PDB entry 4HSU | X-ray diffraction, 1.99 A resolution | chains A and C of the 3 polymer chains in the assembly

Chain A:
Name: Lysine-specific histone demethylase 1B
From: Homo sapiens
Notes: EC 1.-.-.-
UniProt: Q8NB78 (KDM1B_HUMAN); numbering as in UniProt (aligned over 51-822)
Amino-acid sequence (776 residues; each row starts with the number of its first residue):
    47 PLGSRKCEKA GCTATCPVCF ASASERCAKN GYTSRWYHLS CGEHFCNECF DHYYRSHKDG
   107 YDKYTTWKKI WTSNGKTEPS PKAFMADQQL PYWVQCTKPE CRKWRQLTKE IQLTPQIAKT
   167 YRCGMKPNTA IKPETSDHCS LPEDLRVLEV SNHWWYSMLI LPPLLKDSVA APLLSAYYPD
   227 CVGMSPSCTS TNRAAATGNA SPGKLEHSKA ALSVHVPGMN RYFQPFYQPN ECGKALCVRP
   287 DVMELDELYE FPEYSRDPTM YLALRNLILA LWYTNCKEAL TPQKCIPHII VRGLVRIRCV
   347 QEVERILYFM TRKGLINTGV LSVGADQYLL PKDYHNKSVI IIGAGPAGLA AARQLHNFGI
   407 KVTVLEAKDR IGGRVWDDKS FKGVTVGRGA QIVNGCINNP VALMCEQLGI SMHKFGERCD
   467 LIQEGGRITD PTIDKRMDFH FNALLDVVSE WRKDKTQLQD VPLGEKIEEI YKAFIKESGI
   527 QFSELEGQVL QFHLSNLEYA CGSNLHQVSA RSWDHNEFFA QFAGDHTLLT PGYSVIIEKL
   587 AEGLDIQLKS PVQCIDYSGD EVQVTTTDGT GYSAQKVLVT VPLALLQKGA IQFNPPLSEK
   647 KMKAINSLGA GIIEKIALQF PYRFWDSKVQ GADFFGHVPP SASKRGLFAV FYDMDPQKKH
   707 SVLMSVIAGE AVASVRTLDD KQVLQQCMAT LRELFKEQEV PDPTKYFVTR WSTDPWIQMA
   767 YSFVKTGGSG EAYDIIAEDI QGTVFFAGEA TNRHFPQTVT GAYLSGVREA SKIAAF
Not modelled in the structure: 47-48, 173-181, 236-263
Construct notes: expression tag (47-50)
Ion coordination: Zn2+ site 1: Cys-53, Cys-58, His-84, His-90; Zn2+ site 2: Cys-65, Cys-73, Cys-92, Cys-95; Zn2+ site 3: Cys-142, Cys-147, Cys-169, Cys-185
Ligand contacts: FAD (flavin-adenine dinucleotide): Ile-388, Gly-389, Ala-390, Gly-391, Pro-392, Ala-393, Gly-394, Leu-411, Glu-412, Ala-413, Lys-414, Gly-418, Gly-419, Arg-420, Val-421, Arg-434, Gly-435, Ala-436, Gln-437, Ile-438, Asn-440, Tyr-579, Ser-596, Pro-597, Val-598, Thr-626, Val-627, Pro-628, Leu-631, Ile-637, Ile-659, Lys-661, Trp-757, Trp-762, Ile-763, Met-765, Ala-766, Tyr-767, Gly-794, Glu-795, Gln-803, Thr-804, Val-805, Ala-808
Curated features (UniProtKB/Swiss-Prot):
  - zinc finger: Asp-133 to Val-193 (CW-type)
  - region: Tyr-273 to Asp-292 (GLYR1-binding), Ile-438 to Leu-467 (Histone H3-binding), Phe-487 to Arg-498 (Histone H3-binding), Phe-538 to His-572 (Histone H3-binding), Phe-564 to Ala-566 (GLYR1-binding), Asn-798 to Arg-814 (GLYR1-binding)
  - binding site (Zn(2+)): Cys-53, Cys-58, Cys-65, Cys-73, His-84, His-90, Cys-92, Cys-95, Cys-142, Cys-147, Cys-169, Cys-185
  - binding site (FAD): Lys-383 to Val-439, Val-598, Glu-795, Gln-803 to Val-805
  - modified residue: Ser-247 (Phosphoserine)
  - mutagenesis: Arg-51 to Lys-52 (Reduced demethylase activity), Cys-53 (C53A: Loss of demethylase activity), Trp-82 (W82A: Loss of demethylase activity), His-84 (H84A: Loss of demethylase activity. Defective in the binding of FAD), His-90 (H90A: Loss of demethylase activity. Defective in the binding of FAD), Arg-101 (R101A: Reduced demethylase activity), His-103 (H103D: No effect on DNA or nucleosome binding), Lys-104 (K104E: No effect on DNA or nucleosome binding), Lys-109 (K109E: No effect on DNA or nucleosome binding), Lys-114 to Lys-115 (Reduced demethylase activity), Lys-114 (K114E: No effect on DNA or nucleosome binding), Lys-115 (K115E: No effect on DNA or nucleosome binding), 20 further mutagenesis entries in UniProt
What the authors report for this chain:
  - catalytic residues: Lys-661 (citing earlier work)
  - mutagenesis - E563A: abolished catalytic activity on H3K4me2

Chain C:
Name: Histone H3
UniProt: Q92133 (Q92133_XENLA); residues 1-30 here correspond to UniProt positions 2-31 (UniProt number = residue number + 1)
Amino-acid sequence (30 residues; row label = number of the first residue in the row):
     1 ARTMQTARKS TGGKAPRKQL ATKAARKSAP
Not modelled in the structure: 27-30
Construct notes: engineered mutation Met-4 (Lys5 in Q92133)

Chain A / chain C interface:
Residue-residue contacts (70; chain A residue first):
  Asn-120(A) / Arg-26(C)
  Lys-122(A) / Lys-23(C)  hydrogen bond (side chain-backbone)
  Ser-221(A) / Arg-26(C)  hydrogen bond (backbone-side chain)
  Ala-222(A) / Ala-25(C)
  Ala-222(A) / Arg-26(C)  hydrogen bond (backbone-backbone)
  Tyr-223(A) / Thr-22(C)
  Tyr-223(A) / Ala-24(C)
  Tyr-223(A) / Arg-26(C)  hydrogen bond (backbone-side chain)
  Tyr-224(A) / Ala-24(C)  hydrogen bond (backbone-backbone)
  Tyr-224(A) / Ala-25(C)
  Tyr-224(A) / Arg-26(C)
  Pro-225(A) / Arg-26(C)
  Cys-227(A) / Ala-24(C)  hydrophobic
  Pro-275(A) / Leu-20(C)
  Pro-275(A) / Ala-25(C)  hydrophobic
  Asn-276(A) / Gln-19(C)  hydrogen bond
  Asn-276(A) / Leu-20(C)  hydrogen bond (backbone-backbone)
  Glu-277(A) / Gln-19(C)
  Glu-277(A) / Leu-20(C)  hydrogen bond (backbone-backbone)
  Cys-278(A) / Lys-18(C)
  Gly-279(A) / Lys-18(C)
  Arg-285(A) / Leu-20(C)
  Arg-285(A) / Thr-22(C)  hydrogen bond
  Asp-287(A) / Thr-22(C)  hydrogen bond
  Asp-287(A) / Ala-24(C)
  Ile-438(A) / Thr-6(C)
  Asn-440(A) / Thr-3(C)
  Asn-440(A) / Met-4(C)
  Asn-440(A) / Thr-6(C)  hydrogen bond
  Phe-461(A) / Thr-6(C)
  Cys-465(A) / Arg-8(C)  hydrogen bond (backbone-side chain)
  Leu-467(A) / Arg-8(C)
  Asp-480(A) / Arg-8(C)  salt bridge
  Phe-487(A) / Ser-10(C)
  Asn-488(A) / Ser-10(C)
  Asn-488(A) / Thr-11(C)  hydrogen bond (side chain-backbone)
  Asn-488(A) / Gly-12(C)  hydrogen bond (side chain-backbone)
  Leu-491(A) / Ser-10(C)
  Leu-491(A) / Gly-12(C)
  Leu-491(A) / Gly-13(C)
  Asp-492(A) / Gly-12(C)
  Asp-492(A) / Gly-13(C)  hydrogen bond (side chain-backbone)
  Ser-495(A) / Gly-13(C)
  Arg-498(A) / Gly-13(C)
  Phe-538(A) / Arg-8(C)
  Asn-542(A) / Gln-5(C)  hydrogen bond (backbone-side chain)
  Asn-542(A) / Ala-7(C)  hydrogen bond (side chain-backbone)
  Asn-542(A) / Arg-8(C)  hydrogen bond (side chain-backbone)
  Leu-543(A) / Gln-5(C)
  Leu-543(A) / Ser-10(C)
  Tyr-545(A) / Met-4(C)
  Ala-546(A) / Ala-1(C)  hydrogen bond (backbone-backbone)
  Ala-546(A) / Met-4(C)
  Ala-546(A) / Gln-5(C)
  Trp-559(A) / Ala-1(C)
  Trp-559(A) / Arg-2(C)
  Asp-560(A) / Arg-2(C)  salt bridge
  Asn-562(A) / Ala-1(C)
  Asn-562(A) / Thr-3(C)  hydrogen bond
  Glu-563(A) / Arg-2(C)  salt bridge
  Glu-563(A) / Lys-14(C)
  Gln-567(A) / Thr-3(C)
  His-572(A) / Thr-3(C)
  His-572(A) / Gln-5(C)
  His-572(A) / Thr-6(C)  hydrogen bond
  His-572(A) / Lys-9(C)
  Phe-680(A) / Ala-7(C)  hydrophobic
  Gln-803(A) / Ala-1(C)  hydrogen bond (side chain-backbone)
  Gln-803(A) / Met-4(C)
  Thr-804(A) / Met-4(C)
Also at the interface, not in a pair above, chain A (48 interface residues in all): Ser-119, Tyr-273, Asp-466, His-539, Cys-547, Val-696, Tyr-767
Also at the interface, not in a pair above, chain C (24 interface residues in all): Arg-17, Ala-21

In short:
The interface between chain A and chain C involves 48 residues on one side and 24 on the other; the contacts
include 22 hydrogen bonds and 3 salt bridges. Among the polar pairs are Asp-480(A)/Arg-8(C),
Asp-560(A)/Arg-2(C) and Glu-563(A)/Arg-2(C). From the paper: the catalytic residue Lys-661(A); E563A of chain
A abolishes catalytic activity on H3K4me2.
Here chain A is Lysine-specific histone demethylase 1B (Homo sapiens) and chain C is Histone H3. Entry 4HSU
(Crystal structure of LSD2-NPAC with H3(1-26)in space group P21) was determined by X-ray diffraction (same
publication as 4GU0).
